Entry 8PIM (electron microscopy, 3.40 A resolution); this record covers chains I and B of the 9 polymer chains in the assembly.

Chain I:
Name: DNA-directed RNA polymerase subunit beta
Source organism: Escherichia coli
Notes: EC 2.7.7.6
UniProt: P0A8V2 (RPOB_ECOLI); residues 1-1342 here = UniProt positions 1-1342
Chain sequence (1342 residues; each row starts with the number of its first residue):
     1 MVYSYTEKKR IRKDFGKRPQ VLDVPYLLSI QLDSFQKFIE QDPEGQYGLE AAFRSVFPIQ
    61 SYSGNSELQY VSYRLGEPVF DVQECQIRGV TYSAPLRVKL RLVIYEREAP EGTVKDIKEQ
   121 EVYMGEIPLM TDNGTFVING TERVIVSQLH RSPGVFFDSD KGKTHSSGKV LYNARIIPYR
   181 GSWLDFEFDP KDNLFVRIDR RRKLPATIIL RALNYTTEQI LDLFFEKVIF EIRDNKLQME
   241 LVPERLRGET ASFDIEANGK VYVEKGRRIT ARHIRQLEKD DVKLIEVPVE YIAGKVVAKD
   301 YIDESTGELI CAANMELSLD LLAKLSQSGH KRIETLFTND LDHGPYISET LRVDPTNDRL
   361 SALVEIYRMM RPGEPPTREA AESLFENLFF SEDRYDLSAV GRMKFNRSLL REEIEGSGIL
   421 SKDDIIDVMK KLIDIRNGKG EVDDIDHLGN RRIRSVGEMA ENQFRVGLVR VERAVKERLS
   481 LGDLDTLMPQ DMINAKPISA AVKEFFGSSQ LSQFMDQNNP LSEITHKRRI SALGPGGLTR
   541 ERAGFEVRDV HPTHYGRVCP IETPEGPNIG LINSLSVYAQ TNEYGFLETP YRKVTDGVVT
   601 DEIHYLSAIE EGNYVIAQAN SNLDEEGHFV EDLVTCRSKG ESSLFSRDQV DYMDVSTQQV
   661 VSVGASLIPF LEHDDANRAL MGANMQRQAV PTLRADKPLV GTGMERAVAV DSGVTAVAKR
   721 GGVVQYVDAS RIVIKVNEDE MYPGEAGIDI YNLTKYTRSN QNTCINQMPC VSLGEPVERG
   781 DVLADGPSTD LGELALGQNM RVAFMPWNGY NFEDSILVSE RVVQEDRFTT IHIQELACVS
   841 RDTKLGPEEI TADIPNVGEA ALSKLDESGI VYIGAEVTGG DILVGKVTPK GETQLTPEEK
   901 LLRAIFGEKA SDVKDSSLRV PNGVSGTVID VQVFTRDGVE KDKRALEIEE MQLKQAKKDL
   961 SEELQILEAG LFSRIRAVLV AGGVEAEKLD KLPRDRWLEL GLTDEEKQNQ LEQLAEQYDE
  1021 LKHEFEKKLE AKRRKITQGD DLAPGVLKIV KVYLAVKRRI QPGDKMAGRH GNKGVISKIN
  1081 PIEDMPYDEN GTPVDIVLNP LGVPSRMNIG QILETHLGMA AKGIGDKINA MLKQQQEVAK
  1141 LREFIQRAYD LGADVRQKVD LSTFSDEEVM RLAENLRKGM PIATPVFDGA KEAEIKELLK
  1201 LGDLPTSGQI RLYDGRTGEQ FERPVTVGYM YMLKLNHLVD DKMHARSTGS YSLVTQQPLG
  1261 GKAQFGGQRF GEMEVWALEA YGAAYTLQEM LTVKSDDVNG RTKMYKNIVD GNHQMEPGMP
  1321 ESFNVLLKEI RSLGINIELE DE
Not modelled in the structure: 891-911
Curated features (UniProtKB/Swiss-Prot):
  - modified residue (N6-acetyllysine): Lys1022, Lys1200
  - mutagenesis: Ile561 (I561S: Resistant to antibiotics salinamide A and B), Ile569 (I569S: Resistant to antibiotics salinamide A and B), Ala665 (A665E: Resistant to antibiotics salinamide A and B), Asp675 (D675A/G: Resistant to antibiotics salinamide A and B), Asn677 (N677H/K: Resistant to antibiotics salinamide A and B), Leu680 (L680M: Resistant to antibiotics salinamide A and B), Glu813 (E813K: Disrupts the enzyme's active center)

Chain B:
Molecule: template DNA
Sequence (40 nucleotides; numbered 1 to 40; the number before each row is that of its first residue):
     1 GGAAGATCGA AAAAAGCACA CGCTGACCCG CGTGGTGGTG
Not modelled in the structure: 36-40

How chain I and chain B interact:
Residue-residue contacts (17):
  Asn139(I) - DA26(B)  phosphate contact
  Arg143(I) - DG25(B)  hydrogen bond to the phosphate
  Arg143(I) - DA26(B)  salt bridge to the phosphate
  Arg202(I) - DA12(B)  phosphate contact
  Lys203(I) - DA11(B)  salt bridge to the phosphate
  Lys496(I) - DC31(B)  salt bridge to the phosphate
  Gly507(I) - DA26(B)  sugar contact
  Phe514(I) - DG25(B)  sugar contact
  Arg542(I) - DG16(B)  hydrogen bond to the base
  Arg542(I) - DC17(B)  hydrogen bond to the base
  Gly1261(I) - DG22(B)  phosphate contact
  Lys1262(I) - DG22(B)  hydrogen bond to the phosphate
  Ala1263(I) - DC23(B)  phosphate contact
  Gln1268(I) - DC21(B)  sugar contact
  Arg1269(I) - DA20(B)  salt bridge to the phosphate
  Arg1269(I) - DC21(B)  hydrogen bond to the phosphate
  Gly1271(I) - DA20(B)  phosphate contact
Other interface residues (no listed pair), chain I (17 interface residues in all): Ser508, Gly1267, Met1273
Other interface residues (no listed pair), chain B (13 interface residues in all): DC19, DT24

In short:
17 residues of chain I face 13 of chain B across their interface, with 5 hydrogen bonds and 4 salt bridges.
Polar contacts include Arg542(I)-DG16(B), Arg542(I)-DC17(B) and Arg143(I)-DG25(B). From UniProt: 7 mutagenesis
sites on chain I.
Chain I is DNA-directed RNA polymerase subunit beta (Escherichia coli) and chain B is template DNA; the
structure, fully recruited RfaH bound to E. coli transcription complex paused at ops site (not complementary
scaffold), was determined by electron microscopy together with 8PEN, 8PFG, 8PFJ, 8PH9, 8PHK, 8PIB, 8PID and
8PIL from the same study.
